PDB entry 4MSW | X-ray diffraction, 2.06 A resolution | chains A and B

# Chain A
Molecule: Antibody fab fragment heavy chain
Source organism: Mus musculus
Notes: antibody fragment or engineered binder
Amino-acid sequence (219 residues; each row starts with the number of its first residue):
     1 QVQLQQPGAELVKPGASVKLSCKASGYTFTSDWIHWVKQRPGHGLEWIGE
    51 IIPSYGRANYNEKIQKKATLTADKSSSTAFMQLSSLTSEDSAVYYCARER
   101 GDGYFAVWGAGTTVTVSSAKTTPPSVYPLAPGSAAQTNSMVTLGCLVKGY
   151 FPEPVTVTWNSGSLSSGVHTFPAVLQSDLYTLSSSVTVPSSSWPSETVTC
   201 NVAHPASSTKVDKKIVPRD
Disulfides: C22-C96, C145-C200

# Chain B
Molecule: Monoclonal 11D8 anti-human butyrylcholinesterase (BChE) light chain
Source organism: Mus musculus
Reference sequence: A0A0M4KEQ7 (A0A0M4KEQ7_MOUSE); residues 1-212 here correspond to UniProt positions 21-232 (UniProt number = residue number + 20)
Amino-acid sequence (212 residues; row label = number of the first residue in the row):
     1 DILLTQSPAILSVSPGERVSFSCRASQSIGTDIHWYQQRTNGSPRLLIKY
    51 ASESISGIPSRFSGSGSGTDFTLSINSVESEDIANYYCQQSNRWPFTFGS
   101 GTKLEIKRADAAPTVSIFPPSSEQLTSGGASVVCFLNNFYPKDINVKWKI
   151 DGSERQNGVLNSWTDQDSKDSTYSMSSTLTLTKDEYERHNSYTCEATHKT
   201 STSPIVKSFNRN
Differences from the reference sequence: conflict S20 (Arg40 in A0A0M4KEQ7), F21 (Leu41 in A0A0M4KEQ7), I29 (Cys49 in A0A0M4KEQ7), D32 (Ser52 in A0A0M4KEQ7), H34 (Tyr54 in A0A0M4KEQ7), K49 (Met69 in A0A0M4KEQ7), S54 (Pro74 in A0A0M4KEQ7), I55 (Phe75 in A0A0M4KEQ7), N85 (Asp105 in A0A0M4KEQ7), R93 (Ser113 in A0A0M4KEQ7), F96 (Trp116 in A0A0M4KEQ7), S100 (Gly120 in A0A0M4KEQ7), K103 (Arg123 in A0A0M4KEQ7)
Disulfides: C23-C88, C134-C194

# Interface between chain A and chain B
Residue-residue contacts (78):
  H35(A) with F96(B)
  Q39(A) with Q38(B), hydrogen bond; Y87(B)
  H43(A) with Y87(B)
  G44(A) with Y87(B)
  L45(A) with P44(B), hydrophobic; Y87(B), hydrophobic; F98(B)
  W47(A) with W94(B), hydrophobic; P95(B), hydrophobic
  E50(A) with W94(B), hydrogen bond
  N59(A) with W94(B)
  Y60(A) with W94(B)
  E62(A) with D1(B); W94(B); P95(B)
  K63(A) with D1(B), salt bridge
  Y95(A) with Q38(B), hydrogen bond; G42(B), hydrogen bond (side chain-backbone); S43(B)
  E99(A) with F96(B)
  D102(A) with Y50(B), hydrogen bond (backbone-side chain)
  G103(A) with H34(B); Q89(B), hydrogen bond (backbone-side chain); S91(B); F96(B)
  Y104(A) with H34(B); Y36(B); L46(B), hydrophobic; K49(B), hydrogen bond; Y50(B), hydrophobic; Q89(B)
  F105(A) with Y36(B), hydrogen bond (backbone-side chain); L46(B); F98(B), hydrophobic
  W108(A) with Y36(B); P44(B); F98(B), hydrophobic
  G109(A) with S43(B)
  Y127(A) with S121(B); E123(B); Q124(B)
  P128(A) with S121(B); E123(B)
  L129(A) with F118(B); F135(B), hydrophobic
  A130(A) with F118(B); P119(B)
  P131(A) with F118(B)
  G132(A) with P119(B)
  T142(A) with S116(B); F118(B)
  L146(A) with S131(B)
  K148(A) with S131(B)
  V168(A) with K169(B), hydrogen bond (backbone-side chain)
  H169(A) with N137(B); N138(B), hydrogen bond; D167(B); S174(B), hydrogen bond
  F171(A) with F135(B), hydrophobic; N137(B); S162(B); T164(B); S174(B); M175(B); S176(B)
  P172(A) with S162(B), hydrogen bond (backbone-side chain); W163(B)
  V174(A) with L160(B), hydrophobic; N161(B)
  Q176(A) with L160(B)
  S183(A) with F135(B)
  S184(A) with F135(B)
  S185(A) with F135(B); N137(B), hydrogen bond
  K213(A) with E123(B), salt bridge
  R218(A) with P119(B); P120(B), hydrogen bond (side chain-backbone)
Also at the interface, not in a pair above, chain A (46 interface residues in all): V37, A106, A110, L143, G144, S165, T170
Also at the interface, not in a pair above, chain B (42 interface residues in all): T97, S127, V133, T180

# Overview
Chain A and chain B form an interface of 46 and 42 residues respectively; the contacts include 14 hydrogen
bonds and 2 salt bridges. Among the polar pairs are K63(A)-D1(B), K213(A)-E123(B) and Q39(A)-Q38(B).
Chain A is Antibody fab fragment heavy chain and chain B is Monoclonal 11D8 anti-human butyrylcholinesterase
(BChE) light chain, both from Mus musculus; the structure, Y78 ester mutant of KcsA in high K+, was determined
by X-ray diffraction.
